PDB entry 4R28 | X-ray diffraction, 3.06 A resolution | chains C and D of the 6 polymer chains in the assembly

# Chain C (and D)
Name: Restriction endonuclease
From: Mycobacterium sp. JLS
Notes: chain D of this document is another copy of the same molecule, construct and numbering; everything in this record applies to it too
Reference sequence: A3PUQ5 (A3PUQ5_MYCSJ); residues 1-456 here = UniProt positions 1-456
Amino-acid sequence (456 residues; row label = number of the first residue in the row):
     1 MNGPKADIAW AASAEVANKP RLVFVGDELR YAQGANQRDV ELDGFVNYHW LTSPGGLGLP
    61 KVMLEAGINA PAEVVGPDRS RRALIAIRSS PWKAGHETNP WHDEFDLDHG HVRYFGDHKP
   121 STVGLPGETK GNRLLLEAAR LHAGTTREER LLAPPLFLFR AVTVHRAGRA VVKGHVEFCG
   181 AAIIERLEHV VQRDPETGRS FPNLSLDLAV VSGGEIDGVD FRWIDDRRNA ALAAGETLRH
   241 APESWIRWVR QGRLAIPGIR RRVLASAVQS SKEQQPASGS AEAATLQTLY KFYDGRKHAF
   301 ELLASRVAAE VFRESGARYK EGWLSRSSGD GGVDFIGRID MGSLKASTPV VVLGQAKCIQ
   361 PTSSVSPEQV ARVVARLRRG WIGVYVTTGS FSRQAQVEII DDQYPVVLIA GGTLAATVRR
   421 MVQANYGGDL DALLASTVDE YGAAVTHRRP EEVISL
Not modelled in the structure: 1-7
What the authors report for this chain:
  - binding site for the 27-nt DNA strand: Q33, S90, W101, D103, Y114, F115, D117, K173
  - binding site for the 27-nt DNA strand: E65, W92, K119, K173
  - specificity-determining residues: K173
  - mutagenesis - Q33A, Q33N: unchanged catalytic activity
  - mutagenesis - K173E, K173F, K173R, K173Y: decreased catalytic activity
  - conformationally variable residues (side-chain flip): W92, W101
  - catalytic residues: D334, Q355, A356, K357 (citing earlier work)

# Interface between chain C and chain D
Contacting residue pairs (39; chain C residue first):
  V311(C) with G342(D); S343(D), hydrogen bond (backbone-backbone)
  F312(C) with G342(D)
  E314(C) with S343(D)
  S315(C) with G316(D), hydrogen bond (side chain-backbone); G342(D)
  G316(C) with S315(D); G316(D)
  A317(C) with S315(D); G316(D), hydrogen bond (backbone-backbone)
  R318(C) with S315(D)
  M341(C) with F312(D), hydrophobic; S315(D)
  G342(C) with V311(D); S315(D)
  A346(C) with L408(D)
  T348(C) with V406(D); V407(D)
  V374(C) with R379(D), hydrogen bond (backbone-side chain)
  L377(C) with R379(D)
  R378(C) with R379(D)
  R379(C) with D402(D), hydrogen bond (side chain-backbone); Y404(D)
  G380(C) with P405(D)
  Q403(C) with E451(D); I454(D)
  Y404(C) with R379(D)
  P405(C) with T348(D); G380(D)
  V406(C) with T348(D), hydrogen bond (backbone-side chain)
  V407(C) with T348(D)
  A443(C) with H165(D)
  A444(C) with H165(D)
  V445(C) with V164(D); H165(D)
  R449(C) with E104(D), salt bridge
  E451(C) with Q403(D)
  I454(C) with A265(D)
  S455(C) with A265(D)
Other interface residues (no listed pair), chain C (37 interface residues in all): A265, I339, S343, K345, V350, W381, I382, I409, T413
Other interface residues (no listed pair), chain D (34 interface residues in all): T163, S266, Q269, A317, I339, M341, K345, A346, S347, W381, I382, S455

# Summary
37 residues of chain C face 34 of chain D across their interface; the contacts include 6 hydrogen bonds and 1
salt bridge. Polar contacts include R449(C)-E104(D), S315(C)-G316(D) and V374(C)-R379(D). From the paper:
catalytic residues D334(C), Q355(C) and A356(C) among others; K173E, K173F and K173R of chain C, among others,
reduce catalytic activity; 6 substitutions were tested in all.
Both chains are Restriction endonuclease (Mycobacterium sp. JLS). Entry 4R28 (MspJI Restriction Endonuclease
in Complex with 27-mer Oligonucleotide) was determined by X-ray diffraction.
